6R0Z - chains A and D of the 26 polymer chains in the assembly; structure by electron microscopy, 3.80 A resolution.

== Chain A ==
Protein: V-type ATP synthase alpha chain
Source organism: Thermus thermophilus (strain HB8 / ATCC 27634 / DSM 579)
Notes: EC 7.1.2.2
UniProtKB: Q56403 (VATA_THET8); residue numbers follow UniProt; this construct covers 1-578
Sequence (578 residues; row label = number of the first residue in the row):
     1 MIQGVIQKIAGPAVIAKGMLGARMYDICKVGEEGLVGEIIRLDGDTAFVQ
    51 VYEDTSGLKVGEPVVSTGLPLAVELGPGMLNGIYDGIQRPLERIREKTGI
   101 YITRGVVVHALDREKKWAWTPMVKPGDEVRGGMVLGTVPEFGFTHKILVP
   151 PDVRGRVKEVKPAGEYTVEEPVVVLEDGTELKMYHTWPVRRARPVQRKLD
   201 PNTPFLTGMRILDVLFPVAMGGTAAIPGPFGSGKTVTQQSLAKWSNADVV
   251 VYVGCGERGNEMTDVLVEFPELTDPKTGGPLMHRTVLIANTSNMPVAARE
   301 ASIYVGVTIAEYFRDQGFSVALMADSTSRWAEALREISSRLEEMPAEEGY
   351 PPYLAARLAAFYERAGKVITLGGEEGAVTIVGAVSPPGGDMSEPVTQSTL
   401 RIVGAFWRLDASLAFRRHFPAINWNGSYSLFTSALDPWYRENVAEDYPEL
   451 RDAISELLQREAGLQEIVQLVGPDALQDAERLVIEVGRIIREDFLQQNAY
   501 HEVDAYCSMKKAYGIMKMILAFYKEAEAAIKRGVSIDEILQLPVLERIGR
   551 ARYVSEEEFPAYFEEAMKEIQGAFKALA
Disordered / not traced: 578
Bound ions: Mg2+: T235 (together with ADP)
Small-molecule neighbours:
  - ADP (adenosine-5'-diphosphate), molecule 1: K8, A10, A13, I15, R41, F48, S339, R340, L341, E342
  - ADP, molecule 2: M209, P229, F230, G231, S232, G233, K234, T235, V236, T237, R258, F419, P420, Q497, N498, A499, Y500

== Chain D ==
Protein: V-type ATP synthase beta chain
Source organism: Thermus thermophilus (strain HB8 / ATCC 27634 / DSM 579)
UniProtKB: Q56404 (VATB_THET8); residue numbers follow UniProt; this construct covers 1-478
Sequence (478 residues; each row starts with the number of its first residue):
     1 MDLLKKEYTGITYISGPLLFVENAKDLAYGAIVDIKDGTGRVRGGQVIEV
    51 SEEYAVIQVFEETTGLDLATTSVSLVEDVARLGVSKEMLGRRFNGIGKPI
   101 DGLPPITPEKRLPITGLPLNPVARRKPEQFIQTGISTIDVMNTLVRGQKL
   151 PIFSGSGLPANEIAAQIARQATVRPDLSGEGEKEEPFAVVFAAMGITQRE
   201 LSYFIQEFERTGALSRSVLFLNKADDPTIERILTPRMALTVAEYLAFEHD
   251 YHVLVILTDMTNYCEALREIGAAREEIPGRRGYPGYMYTDLATIYERAGV
   301 VEGKKGSVTQIPILSMPDDDRTHPIPDLTGYITEGQIQLSRELHRKGIYP
   351 PIDPLPSLSRLMNNGVGKGKTREDHKQVSDQLYSAYANGVDIRKLVAIIG
   401 EDALTENDRRYLQFADAFERFFINQGQQNRSIEESLQIAWALLSMLPQGE
   451 LKRISKDHIGKYYGQKLEEIWGAPQALD
Disordered / not traced: 1-4, 465-478

== Chain A / chain D interface ==
Pairs across the interface (57; chain A residue first):
  L20(A) - L68(D)  hydrophobic
  A22(A) - D67(D)
  R23(A) - G65(D)
  R23(A) - L66(D)
  R23(A) - D67(D)
  M24(A) - I14(D)  hydrophobic
  M24(A) - T64(D)
  M24(A) - L66(D)  hydrogen bond (backbone-backbone)
  Y25(A) - T63(D)
  R41(A) - Y13(D)
  R41(A) - I14(D)
  R41(A) - S15(D)
  L42(A) - Y13(D)
  L42(A) - I14(D)  hydrogen bond (backbone-backbone)
  L42(A) - L68(D)  hydrophobic
  D43(A) - Y13(D)
  D43(A) - L68(D)
  G44(A) - L68(D)
  K198(A) - Q198(D)
  D200(A) - Q206(D)
  M344(A) - A272(D)  hydrophobic
  M344(A) - E275(D)
  M344(A) - E276(D)
  E347(A) - R268(D)  salt bridge
  P352(A) - E269(D)
  P352(A) - A272(D)  hydrophobic
  Y353(A) - E269(D)
  A356(A) - E269(D)
  A359(A) - A224(D)
  E363(A) - T197(D)
  E363(A) - Q198(D)
  E363(A) - D225(D)
  Q397(A) - P317(D)
  L400(A) - S156(D)
  R401(A) - N262(D)  hydrogen bond
  R401(A) - E265(D)
  I402(A) - T197(D)
  W424(A) - R345(D)  hydrogen bond (backbone-side chain)
  N425(A) - R341(D)
  N425(A) - R345(D)  hydrogen bond
  Y428(A) - S156(D)
  Y428(A) - G157(D)
  L430(A) - G157(D)
  L430(A) - R199(D)
  F431(A) - R199(D)
  S455(A) - R345(D)  hydrogen bond (side chain-backbone)
  E456(A) - K346(D)
  Q459(A) - E342(D)
  Q459(A) - R345(D)  hydrogen bond
  Q459(A) - K346(D)
  I467(A) - I398(D)  hydrophobic
  A475(A) - I398(D)
  L476(A) - A397(D)
  Q477(A) - A397(D)
  Q477(A) - I399(D)  hydrogen bond (side chain-backbone)
  Q477(A) - G400(D)
  E480(A) - A397(D)
Also at the interface, not in a pair above, chain A (42 interface residues in all): G21, P345, A346, A355, A360, G426, V471
Also at the interface, not in a pair above, chain D (41 interface residues in all): G16, A69, T261, G271, A273, R281, D318, V396

== Summary ==
The interface between chain A and chain D involves 42 residues on one side and 41 on the other; the contacts
include 8 hydrogen bonds and 1 salt bridge. Polar pairs include E347(A)-R268(D), R401(A)-N262(D) and
W424(A)-R345(D). Bound to chain A: ADP.
Chain A is V-type ATP synthase alpha chain and chain D is V-type ATP synthase beta chain, both from Thermus
thermophilus (strain HB8 / ATCC 27634 / DSM 579); the structure, Thermus thermophilus V/A-type
ATPase/synthase, rotational state 1L, was determined by electron microscopy together with 6QUM, 6R0W, 6R0Y and
6R10 from the same study.
